7R0Q - chain A; structure by X-ray diffraction, 1.95 A resolution.

Chain A:
Protein: GTPase KRas
Organism: Homo sapiens
UniProtKB: P01116 (RASK_HUMAN), isoform P01116-2; residue numbers follow UniProt; this construct covers 1-169
Amino-acid sequence (170 residues; row label = number of the first residue in the row; numbering starts at 0):
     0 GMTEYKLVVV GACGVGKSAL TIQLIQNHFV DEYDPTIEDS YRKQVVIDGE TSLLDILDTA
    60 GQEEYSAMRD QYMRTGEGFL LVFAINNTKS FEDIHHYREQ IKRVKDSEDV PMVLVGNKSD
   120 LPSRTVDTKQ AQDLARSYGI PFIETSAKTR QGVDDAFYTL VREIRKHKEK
Not modelled in the structure: 0, 169
Differences from the reference sequence: expression tag (0); engineered mutation Cys-12 (Gly in P01116), Ser-51 (Cys in P01116), Leu-80 (Cys in P01116), Ser-118 (Cys in P01116)
Covalently attached groups: compound H0O linked to Cys-12
Metal / ion sites: Mg2+ site 1: Ser-17 (together with GDP); Mg2+ site 2: Glu-63, Gly-138
Residues lining bound ligands:
  - GDP (guanosine-5'-diphosphate): Ala-11, Gly-13, Val-14, Gly-15, Lys-16, Ser-17, Ala-18, Phe-28, Val-29, Asp-30, Tyr-32, Asn-116, Lys-117, Asp-119, Leu-120, Ser-145, Ala-146, Lys-147
  - H0O (N-[4-[3,5-dimethyl-4-(5-methyl-2H-indazol-4-yl)pyrazol-1-yl]phenyl]propanamide): Val-9, Gly-10, Ala-11, Gly-13, Lys-16, Pro-34, Thr-58, Ala-59, Gly-60, Gln-61, Glu-63, Tyr-64, Ser-65, Arg-68, Asp-69, Met-72, His-95, Tyr-96, Gln-99, Ile-100, Arg-102, Val-103
Swiss-Prot annotation at these positions:
  - motif: Tyr-32 to Tyr-40 (Effector region)
  - binding site (GTP): Gly-10, Ala-11, Gly-13 to Ala-18, Val-29 to Thr-35, Ala-59, Gly-60, Asn-116, Lys-117, Asp-119
  - modified residue: Met-1 (N-acetylmethionine), Thr-2 (N-acetylthreonine), Lys-104 (N6-acetyllysine)
  - glycosylation: Thr-35 (Microbial infection: O-linked (Glc) threonine)
  - natural variant: Lys-5 (K5E: In NS3; K5N: In GASC), Gly-10 (G10GG: In AML), Cys-12 (G12C: In lung carcinoma; this construct carries the variant), Gly-13 (G13D: In GASC, JMML and OES; G13R: In pylocytic astrocytoma), Val-14 (V14I: In NS3), Leu-19 (L19F: In OES), Gln-22 (Q22E: In CFC2; Q22R: In NS3), Pro-34 (P34L: In NS3; P34Q: In NS3; P34R: In CFC2), Ile-36 (I36M: In NS3), Thr-58 (T58I: In NS3), Ala-59 (A59T: In GASC), Gly-60 (G60R: In CFC2; G60S: In NS3), 8 further natural variant entries in UniProt
  - mutagenesis: Asp-38 (D38A: Decreased interaction with MAPKAP1/SIN1), Tyr-40 (Y40A: Decreased interaction with MAPKAP1/SIN1), Gln-61 (Q61L: Promotes GTP binding)

Summary:
Chain A binds GDP. Covalently linked compound H0O: at Cys-12. Glu-63 and Gly-138 form the Mg2+ site 2. UniProt
lists 20 GTP-binding residues and 3 mutagenesis sites.
Chain A is GTPase KRas (Homo sapiens); the structure, KRasG12C in complex with GDP and compound 3, was
determined by X-ray diffraction (same publication as 7R0M and 7R0N).
